PDB entry 6R6B | electron microscopy, 3.50 A resolution | chains E and F of the 10 polymer chains in the assembly

# Chain E
Molecule: Surface presentation of antigens protein SpaP
Source organism: Shigella flexneri
UniProtKB: P0A1L3 (SPAP_SHIFL); numbering as in UniProt (aligned over 1-216)
Chain sequence (216 residues; row label = number of the first residue in the row):
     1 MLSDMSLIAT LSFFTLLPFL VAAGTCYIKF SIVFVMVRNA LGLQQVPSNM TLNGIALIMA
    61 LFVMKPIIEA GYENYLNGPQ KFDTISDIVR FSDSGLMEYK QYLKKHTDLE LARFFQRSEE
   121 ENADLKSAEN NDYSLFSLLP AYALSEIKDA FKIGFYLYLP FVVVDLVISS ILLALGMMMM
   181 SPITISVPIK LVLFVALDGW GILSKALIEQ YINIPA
Unresolved in the structure: 1-8, 74-95, 118-131, 215-216

# Chain F
Molecule: Surface presentation of antigens protein SpaR
Source organism: Shigella flexneri
UniProtKB: P0A1M6 (SPAR_SHIFL); numbering as in UniProt (aligned over 1-256)
Chain sequence (295 residues; numbered 1 to 295; the number before each row is that of its first residue):
     1 MDISSWFESI HVFLILLNGV FFRLAPLFFF LPFLNNGIIS PSIRIPVIFL VASGLITSGK
    61 VDIGSSVFEH VYFLMFKEII VGLLLSFCLS LPFWIFHAVG SIIDNQRGAT LSSSIDPANG
   121 VDTSELAKFF NLFSAVVFLY SGGMVFILES IQLSYNICPL FSQCSFRISN ILTFLTLLAS
   181 QAVILASPVM IVLLLSEVLL GVLSRFAPQM NAFSVSLTIK SLLAIFIIFI CSSTIYFSKV
   241 QFFLGEHKFF TNLFVRENLY FQGQFGSWSH PQFEKGGGSG GGSGGGSWSH PQFEK
Unresolved in the structure: 1-9, 255-295
Construct notes: expression tag (257-295)

# Interface between chain E and chain F
Residue-residue contacts - 56 pairs, chain E then chain F:
  Thr-10(E) / Tyr-72(F)  hydrogen bond
  Phe-13(E) / Tyr-72(F)  hydrophobic
  Gly-42(E) / Ser-114(F)
  Leu-43(E) / Ile-102(F)  hydrophobic
  Leu-43(E) / Asn-105(F)
  Gln-44(E) / Ser-113(F)  hydrogen bond (side chain-backbone)
  Gln-44(E) / Pro-117(F)
  Gln-45(E) / His-97(F)
  Gln-45(E) / Ser-101(F)
  Gln-45(E) / Asp-122(F)
  Val-46(E) / Ala-98(F)
  Val-46(E) / Ile-102(F)  hydrophobic
  Met-50(E) / Trp-94(F)
  Thr-51(E) / Phe-87(F)
  Thr-51(E) / Trp-94(F)
  Leu-52(E) / Leu-175(F)  hydrophobic
  Gly-54(E) / Phe-87(F)
  Ile-55(E) / Phe-87(F)  hydrophobic
  Ile-55(E) / Phe-174(F)  hydrophobic
  Ile-55(E) / Leu-175(F)  hydrophobic
  Leu-57(E) / Leu-83(F)  hydrophobic
  Ile-58(E) / Leu-83(F)  hydrophobic
  Ile-58(E) / Leu-84(F)  hydrophobic
  Ile-58(E) / Ile-171(F)  hydrophobic
  Leu-61(E) / Phe-76(F)  hydrophobic
  Leu-61(E) / Ile-80(F)
  Phe-62(E) / Ile-80(F)
  Phe-62(E) / Phe-166(F)  hydrophobic
  Phe-62(E) / Ile-168(F)  hydrophobic
  Ile-68(E) / Phe-76(F)  hydrophobic
  Glu-69(E) / Phe-73(F)
  Gly-176(E) / Arg-205(F)
  Met-177(E) / Gly-201(F)
  Met-177(E) / Val-202(F)
  Met-179(E) / Ala-212(F)
  Met-180(E) / Glu-197(F)
  Met-180(E) / Gly-201(F)
  Ser-181(E) / Glu-197(F)
  Ser-181(E) / Phe-213(F)
  Thr-184(E) / Gln-106(F)
  Thr-184(E) / Glu-197(F)
  Thr-184(E) / Lys-220(F)
  Ile-185(E) / Glu-197(F)
  Pro-188(E) / Gln-106(F)
  Pro-188(E) / Met-190(F)  hydrophobic
  Pro-188(E) / Leu-194(F)  hydrophobic
  Val-195(E) / Ser-180(F)
  Asp-198(E) / Thr-176(F)  hydrogen bond (backbone-side chain)
  Trp-200(E) / Leu-175(F)  hydrophobic
  Trp-200(E) / Thr-176(F)
  Gly-201(E) / Leu-172(F)
  Gly-201(E) / Thr-176(F)
  Ser-204(E) / Leu-172(F)
  Lys-205(E) / Leu-172(F)
  Ile-208(E) / Leu-172(F)  hydrophobic
  Ile-214(E) / Ile-168(F)
Interface residues without a listed pair, chain E (44 interface residues in all): Phe-14, Pro-47, Ser-48, Met-59, Met-64, Lys-65, Tyr-72, Glu-73, Leu-175, Leu-191
Interface residues without a listed pair, chain F (48 interface residues in all): Phe-30, Met-75, Lys-77, Ile-79, Leu-111, Gln-163, Cys-164, Ser-169, Leu-178, Ala-179, Val-183, Ser-204, Met-210

# Summary
44 residues of chain E face 48 of chain F across their interface; the contacts include 3 hydrogen bonds. Polar
contacts include Thr-10(E)/Tyr-72(F), Gln-44(E)/Ser-113(F) and Asp-198(E)/Thr-176(F).
Here chain E is Surface presentation of antigens protein SpaP and chain F is Surface presentation of antigens
protein SpaR, both from Shigella flexneri. Entry 6R6B (Structure of the core Shigella flexneri type III
secretion system export gate complex SctRST (Spa24/Spa9/Spa29)) was determined by electron microscopy together
with 6R69 from the same study.
